Entry 1DQ8 (X-ray diffraction, 2.10 A resolution); this record covers chains C and D of the 4 polymer chains in the assembly.

Chain C (and D):
Protein: Protein (hmg-CoA reductase)
From: Homo sapiens
Notes: EC 1.1.1.34; fragment: catalytic portion; chain D of this document is another copy of the same molecule, construct and numbering; everything in this record applies to it too
UniProt: P04035 (HMDH_HUMAN); residues 422-888 here = UniProt positions 422-888
Amino-acid sequence (467 residues; row label = number of the first residue in the row):
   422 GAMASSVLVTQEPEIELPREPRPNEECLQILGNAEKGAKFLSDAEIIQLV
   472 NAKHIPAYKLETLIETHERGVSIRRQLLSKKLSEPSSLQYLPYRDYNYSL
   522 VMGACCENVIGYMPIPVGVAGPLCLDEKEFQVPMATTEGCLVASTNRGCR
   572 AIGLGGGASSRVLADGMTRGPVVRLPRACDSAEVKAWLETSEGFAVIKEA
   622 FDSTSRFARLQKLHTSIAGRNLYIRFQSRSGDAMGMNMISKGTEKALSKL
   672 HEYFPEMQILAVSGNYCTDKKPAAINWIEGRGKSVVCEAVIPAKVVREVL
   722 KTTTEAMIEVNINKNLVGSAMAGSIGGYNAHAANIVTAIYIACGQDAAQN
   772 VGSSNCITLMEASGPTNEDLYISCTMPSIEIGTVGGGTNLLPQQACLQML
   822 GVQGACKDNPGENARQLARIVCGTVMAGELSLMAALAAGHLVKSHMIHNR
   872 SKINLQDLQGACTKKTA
Not modelled in the structure: 422-463, 866-888 (chain D: 422-457, 865-888)
Differences from the reference sequence: engineered mutation Ile-485 (Met in P04035)
Small-molecule neighbours:
  - coenzyme A (COA), molecule 1: Pro-477, Tyr-479, Glu-528, Asn-529
  - coenzyme A (COA), molecule 2: Glu-559, Gly-560, Cys-561, Leu-562, Ala-564, Ser-565, Asn-567, Arg-568, Arg-571, Val-720, Lys-722, His-752, Asn-755, Ser-852, Leu-853, Ala-856, Leu-862, Ser-865
  - 3-hydroxy-3-methyl-glutaric acid (MAH), molecule 1: Glu-559, Lys-735, Ala-751, His-752, Asn-755, Leu-853, Leu-857, Leu-862
  - 3-hydroxy-3-methyl-glutaric acid (MAH), molecule 2: Arg-590, Met-657, Ser-684, Asn-686, Asp-690, Lys-691, Lys-692
Reported in the primary citation:
  - self-association interface (contacts with another copy of this molecule); pairs are residue here / residue on that copy: Glu-782/Arg-641 (salt bridge)
  - mutagenesis - M485I: unchanged catalytic activity
  - catalytic residues: Glu-559 (proposed by the authors, not directly observed)
  - post-translational modification sites: Ser-872 (citing earlier work)

Interface between chain C and chain D:
Pairs across the interface - 211 pairs, chain C then chain D:
  Leu-499(C) with Gln-552(D)
  Lys-502(C) with Gln-552(D)
  Leu-503(C) with Met-820(D)
  Glu-505(C) with Gln-819(D)
  Ser-508(C) with Ala-816(D); Gln-819(D); Met-820(D)
  Leu-509(C) with Met-820(D), hydrophobic
  Tyr-511(C) with Leu-812(D); Pro-813(D)
  Leu-512(C) with Ala-816(D); Met-820(D), hydrophobic
  Tyr-517(C) with Pro-535(D), hydrophobic; Pro-537(D)
  Val-522(C) with Pro-537(D), hydrophobic
  Ala-525(C) with Gly-560(D), hydrogen bond (backbone-backbone)
  Cys-526(C) with Thr-557(D); Thr-558(D); Glu-559(D), hydrogen bond (backbone-backbone); Gly-560(D)
  Cys-527(C) with Pro-537(D), hydrophobic; Gly-539(D); Thr-557(D); Val-563(D), hydrophobic
  Glu-528(C) with Gly-539(D); Gly-560(D); Cys-561(D), hydrogen bond (side chain-backbone); Leu-562(D); Val-563(D), hydrogen bond (side chain-backbone); Ala-564(D), hydrogen bond (side chain-backbone)
  Asn-529(C) with Gly-539(D); Val-540(D), hydrogen bond (backbone-backbone); Asn-567(D)
  Val-530(C) with Val-538(D)
  Ile-531(C) with Val-538(D), hydrogen bond (backbone-backbone); Met-820(D), hydrophobic
  Gly-532(C) with Pro-537(D); Val-538(D), hydrogen bond (backbone-backbone)
  Tyr-533(C) with Pro-535(D), hydrophobic; Ile-536(D); Val-538(D)
  Met-534(C) with Met-534(D); Pro-535(D); Ile-536(D), hydrogen bond (backbone-backbone); Val-538(D), hydrophobic; Ile-762(D); Ala-763(D); Pro-813(D), hydrophobic; Gln-814(D), hydrogen bond
  Pro-535(C) with Tyr-517(D), hydrophobic; Tyr-533(D), hydrophobic; Met-534(D); Pro-813(D); Gln-814(D)
  Ile-536(C) with Tyr-533(D); Met-534(D), hydrogen bond (backbone-backbone); Gln-814(D)
  Pro-537(C) with Val-522(D), hydrophobic; Cys-527(D), hydrophobic; Gly-532(D)
  Val-538(C) with Cys-527(D); Val-530(D); Ile-531(D), hydrogen bond (backbone-backbone); Gly-532(D), hydrogen bond (backbone-backbone); Tyr-533(D); Met-534(D)
  Gly-539(C) with Cys-527(D); Glu-528(D); Asn-529(D); Val-530(D)
  Val-540(C) with Asn-529(D), hydrogen bond (backbone-side chain)
  Gln-552(C) with Leu-499(D); Lys-502(D)
  Thr-557(C) with Cys-526(D); Cys-527(D)
  Thr-558(C) with Cys-526(D); Gly-808(D); Leu-811(D)
  Glu-559(C) with Cys-526(D), hydrogen bond (backbone-backbone); Lys-691(D), salt bridge; Asp-767(D)
  Gly-560(C) with Ala-525(D), hydrogen bond (backbone-backbone); Cys-526(D); Glu-528(D)
  Cys-561(C) with Glu-528(D), hydrogen bond (backbone-side chain)
  Leu-562(C) with Glu-528(D)
  Val-563(C) with Cys-527(D), hydrophobic; Glu-528(D), hydrogen bond (backbone-side chain)
  Ala-564(C) with Glu-528(D), hydrogen bond (backbone-side chain)
  Arg-590(C) with Leu-862(D)
  Arg-595(C) with Glu-730(D), salt bridge; Asn-734(D)
  Ser-637(C) with Met-742(D)
  Ile-638(C) with Met-742(D)
  Ala-639(C) with Val-738(D), hydrophobic
  Asn-642(C) with Asn-734(D), hydrogen bond
  Tyr-644(C) with Asn-734(D), hydrogen bond (side chain-backbone); Val-738(D); Gly-739(D); Met-742(D), hydrophobic
  Ser-661(C) with Val-863(D)
  Lys-662(C) with Val-863(D)
  Glu-665(C) with Val-863(D)
  Leu-681(C) with Val-731(D); Asn-734(D); Leu-857(D)
  Ser-684(C) with Lys-735(D), hydrogen bond (backbone-side chain)
  Gly-685(C) with Lys-735(D); Gly-739(D)
  Asn-686(C) with Lys-735(D), hydrogen bond; Asn-736(D), hydrogen bond; Gly-739(D); Ser-740(D), hydrogen bond; Ala-743(D); Asn-750(D), hydrogen bond (side chain-backbone)
  Tyr-687(C) with Met-742(D)
  Thr-689(C) with Ala-743(D)
  Lys-691(C) with Glu-559(D), salt bridge; Ala-754(D); Asn-755(D), hydrogen bond
  Lys-692(C) with Gly-748(D); Asn-750(D); Ala-751(D), hydrogen bond (side chain-backbone)
  Pro-693(C) with Ser-745(D), hydrogen bond (backbone-side chain); Ile-746(D); Gly-748(D)
  Ala-694(C) with Ala-743(D); Gly-744(D)
  Ala-695(C) with Ala-743(D), hydrogen bond (backbone-backbone); Gly-744(D), hydrogen bond (backbone-backbone)
  Ile-696(C) with Ala-743(D), hydrogen bond (backbone-backbone)
  Glu-730(C) with Arg-595(D), salt bridge; Leu-681(D)
  Val-731(C) with Leu-681(D)
  Asn-734(C) with Arg-595(D); Asn-642(D), hydrogen bond; Tyr-644(D), hydrogen bond (backbone-side chain); Leu-681(D)
  Lys-735(C) with Ser-684(D), hydrogen bond (side chain-backbone); Gly-685(D); Asn-686(D), hydrogen bond
  Asn-736(C) with Asn-686(D), hydrogen bond
  Val-738(C) with Ala-639(D), hydrophobic; Tyr-644(D)
  Gly-739(C) with Tyr-644(D); Gly-685(D)
  Ser-740(C) with Asn-686(D), hydrogen bond
  Met-742(C) with Ile-638(D); Tyr-644(D), hydrophobic; Tyr-687(D)
  Ala-743(C) with Asn-686(D); Tyr-687(D); Thr-689(D); Ala-694(D); Ala-695(D), hydrogen bond (backbone-backbone); Ile-696(D), hydrogen bond (backbone-backbone)
  Gly-744(C) with Ala-694(D); Ala-695(D), hydrogen bond (backbone-backbone)
  Ser-745(C) with Pro-693(D), hydrogen bond (side chain-backbone)
  Ile-746(C) with Pro-693(D)
  Gly-748(C) with Lys-692(D); Pro-693(D)
  Asn-750(C) with Asn-686(D), hydrogen bond (backbone-side chain); Lys-692(D)
  Ala-751(C) with Lys-692(D), hydrogen bond (backbone-side chain)
  Ala-754(C) with Lys-691(D); Ala-769(D); Val-772(D), hydrophobic
  Asn-755(C) with Lys-691(D), hydrogen bond; Ala-769(D)
  Thr-758(C) with Ala-768(D); Ala-769(D)
  Ile-762(C) with Met-534(D); Ile-536(D), hydrophobic; Ile-762(D), hydrophobic
  Ala-763(C) with Met-534(D)
  Asp-767(C) with Glu-559(D)
  Ala-768(C) with Thr-758(D)
  Ala-769(C) with Ala-754(D); Asn-755(D); Thr-758(D); Asn-771(D), hydrogen bond (backbone-side chain)
  Asn-771(C) with Ala-768(D), hydrogen bond (side chain-backbone); Ala-769(D); Asn-771(D), hydrogen bond; Val-772(D)
  Val-772(C) with Ala-754(D), hydrophobic; Asn-771(D)
  Gly-808(C) with Thr-558(D)
  Leu-812(C) with Tyr-511(D), hydrophobic
  Pro-813(C) with Tyr-511(D); Met-534(D); Pro-535(D)
  Gln-814(C) with Met-534(D), hydrogen bond; Pro-535(D)
  Ala-816(C) with Ser-508(D); Leu-512(D)
  Cys-817(C) with Met-534(D), hydrophobic
  Gln-819(C) with Glu-505(D), hydrogen bond; Ser-508(D)
  Met-820(C) with Leu-503(D), hydrophobic; Ser-508(D); Leu-509(D), hydrophobic; Ile-531(D), hydrophobic
  Leu-857(C) with Leu-681(D); Val-683(D), hydrophobic
  Leu-862(C) with Arg-590(D); Val-683(D), hydrophobic
  Val-863(C) with Ser-661(D); Lys-662(D); Glu-665(D)
Interface residues without a listed pair, chain C (110 interface residues in all): Tyr-479, Pro-513, Pro-543, Met-555, Ala-556, Asn-567, Val-593, Ala-682, Val-683, Asp-690, Gly-747, Gln-766, Ser-775, Asn-776, Gly-807, Leu-811
Interface residues without a listed pair, chain D (107 interface residues in all): Tyr-479, Pro-513, Met-555, Ala-556, Val-593, Ala-682, Asp-690, Gly-747, Gln-766, Ser-775, Asn-776, Cys-817

Summary:
Chain C and chain D form an interface of 110 and 107 residues respectively; the contacts include 50 hydrogen
bonds and 4 salt bridges. Among the polar pairs are Glu-559(C)/Lys-691(D), Arg-595(C)/Glu-730(D) and
Glu-528(C)/Cys-561(D). Bound to chain C: coenzyme A and 3-hydroxy-3-methyl-glutaric acid. The paper reports
the catalytic residue Glu-559(C); M485I of chain C leaves catalytic activity unchanged.
Both chains are Protein (hmg-CoA reductase) (Homo sapiens). Entry 1DQ8 (Complex of the catalytic portion of
human hmg-CoA reductase with hmg and CoA) was determined by X-ray diffraction (same publication as 1DQ9 and
1DQA).
